Entry 8J4X (X-ray diffraction, 3.04 A resolution); this record covers chains C and G of the 3 polymer chains in the assembly.

== Chain C ==
Name: Ribonucleoside-diphosphate reductase subunit beta nrdF2
Organism: Mycobacterium tuberculosis H37Rv
Notes: EC 1.17.4.1
UniProt: P9WH71 (RIR2B_MYCTU); residues 2-324 here = UniProt positions 2-324
Amino-acid sequence (324 residues; row label = number of the first residue in the row):
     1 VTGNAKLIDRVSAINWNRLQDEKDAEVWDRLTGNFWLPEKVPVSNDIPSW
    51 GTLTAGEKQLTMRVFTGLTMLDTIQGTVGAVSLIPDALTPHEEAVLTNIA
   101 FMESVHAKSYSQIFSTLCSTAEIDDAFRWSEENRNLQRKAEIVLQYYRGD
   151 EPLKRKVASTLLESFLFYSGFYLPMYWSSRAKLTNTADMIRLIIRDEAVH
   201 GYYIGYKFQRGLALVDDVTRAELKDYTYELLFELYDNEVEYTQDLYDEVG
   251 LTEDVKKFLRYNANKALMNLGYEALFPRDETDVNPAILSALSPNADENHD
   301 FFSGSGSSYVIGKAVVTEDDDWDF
Disordered / not traced: 1-8, 292-324
Sequence notes: expression tag (1)
Bound ions: Mn2+ site 1: Asp72, His106; Mn2+ site 2: Glu103, Glu163, Glu197, His200
Ligand contacts:
  - FMN (flavin mononucleotide): Lys23, Glu26, Arg30, Tyr202
  - hydroxide ion (OH): Leu68, Asp72, Tyr110, Phe167, Phe171, Ile193
Curated features (UniProtKB/Swiss-Prot):
  - active site: Tyr110
  - binding site (Fe cation): Glu103, His106, Glu163, Glu197, His200
From the paper describing this entry:
  - binding site for hydroxide ion: Tyr110 (proposed by the authors, not directly observed)

== Chain G ==
Name: Protein NrdI
Organism: Mycobacterium tuberculosis H37Rv
UniProt: P9WIZ3 (NRDI_MYCTU); numbering as in UniProt (aligned over 1-150)
Amino-acid sequence (150 residues; row label = number of the first residue in the row):
     1 MDIAGRSLVYFSSVSENTHRFVQKLGIPATRIPLHGRIEVDEPYVLILPT
    51 YGGGRANPGLDAGGYVPKQVIAFLNNDHNRAQLRGVIAAGNTNFGAEFCY
   101 AGDVVSRKCSVPYLYRFELMGTEDDVAAVRTGLAEFWKEQTCHQPSLQSL
Disordered / not traced: 1-6, 59-61, 142-150
Ligand contacts: FMN (flavin mononucleotide): Phe11, Ser12, Ser13, Ser15, Glu16, Asn17, Thr18, His19, Pro49, Thr50, Tyr51, Gly52, Tyr65, Ala89, Gly90, Asn91, Phe94, Glu97, Phe98, Cys99, Leu119
From the paper describing this entry:
  - conformationally variable residues (side-chain flip): Tyr51
  - binding site for flavin mononucleotide: Tyr51

== Interface between chain C and chain G ==
Residue-residue contacts (48):
  Lys23(C) with Ser13(G), hydrogen bond; Ser15(G); Tyr51(G), hydrogen bond
  Glu26(C) with Tyr51(G)
  Arg30(C) with Gly52(G); Gly53(G); Gly54(G); Ala56(G); Phe94(G); Glu97(G), salt bridge
  Gly33(C) with Gly54(G); Arg55(G)
  Asn34(C) with Gly54(G)
  Tyr168(C) with Asn93(G), hydrogen bond
  Ile194(C) with Asn93(G)
  Arg195(C) with Ala56(G); Asn93(G); Phe94(G); Glu97(G), salt bridge
  Ala198(C) with Asn91(G); Asn93(G); Phe94(G), hydrophobic
  Val199(C) with Phe94(G), hydrophobic
  Tyr202(C) with Ser13(G); Ser15(G), hydrogen bond; Asn17(G); Tyr51(G), hydrogen bond
  Tyr206(C) with Val14(G); Ser15(G)
  Gln209(C) with Arg20(G), hydrogen bond
  Tyr261(C) with Thr92(G), hydrogen bond; Glu118(G), hydrogen bond
  Lys265(C) with Asn91(G), hydrogen bond; Thr92(G), hydrogen bond; Asn93(G), hydrogen bond; Glu118(G), salt bridge; Leu119(G)
  Met268(C) with Met120(G); Gly121(G)
  Asn269(C) with Leu119(G)
  Gly271(C) with Arg20(G)
  Glu273(C) with Lys24(G), salt bridge; Met120(G)
  Ala274(C) with Thr122(G)
  Arg278(C) with Asp124(G), salt bridge
  Leu291(C) with Thr92(G); Asn93(G); Gly95(G)
Also at the interface, not in a pair above, chain C (26 interface residues in all): Asp29, Arg210, Asn262, Tyr272
Also at the interface, not in a pair above, chain G (25 interface residues in all): Ala96
Interface features reported in the paper:
  - pairs named by the authors: Arg30(C)-Glu97(G) (salt bridge)

== Overview ==
The interface between chain C and chain G involves 26 residues on one side and 25 on the other; the contacts
include 11 hydrogen bonds and 5 salt bridges. Among the polar pairs are Arg30(C)-Glu97(G), Arg195(C)-Glu97(G)
and Lys265(C)-Glu118(G). The authors report a salt bridge between Arg30(C) and Glu97(G). The paper reports a
binding site for hydroxide ion at Tyr110(C); a binding site for flavin mononucleotide at Tyr51(G).
Chain C is Ribonucleoside-diphosphate reductase subunit beta nrdF2 and chain G is Protein NrdI, both from
Mycobacterium tuberculosis H37Rv; the structure, Structure of Mycobacterium tuberculosis NrdF2:NrdIcomplex
(oxidised), was determined by X-ray diffraction (same publication as 8J4V, 8J4W and 8J4Y).
